Entry 6SQL (X-ray diffraction, 2.35 A resolution); this record covers chain A.

Chain A:
Molecule: Enoyl-[acyl-carrier-protein] reductase [NADH]
Organism: Mycobacterium tuberculosis H37Rv
Notes: EC 1.3.1.9
UniProtKB: P9WGR1 (INHA_MYCTU); numbering as in UniProt (aligned over 1-269)
Chain sequence (270 residues; numbered 0 to 269; the number before each row is that of its first residue; numbering starts at 0):
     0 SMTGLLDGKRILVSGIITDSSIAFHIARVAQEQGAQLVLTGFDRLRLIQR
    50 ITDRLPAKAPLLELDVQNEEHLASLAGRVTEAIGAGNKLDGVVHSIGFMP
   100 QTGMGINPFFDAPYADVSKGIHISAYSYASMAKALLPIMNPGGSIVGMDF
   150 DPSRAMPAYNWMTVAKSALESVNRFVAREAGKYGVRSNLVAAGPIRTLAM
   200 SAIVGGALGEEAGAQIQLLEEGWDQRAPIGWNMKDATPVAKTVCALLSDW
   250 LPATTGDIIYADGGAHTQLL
Not modelled in the structure: 0-2
Construct notes: expression tag (0)
Residues lining bound ligands:
  - NAD+ (LTK; N-[3-(aminomethyl)phenyl]-5-chloranyl-3-methyl-1-benzothiophene-2-sulfonamide): Gly96, Phe97, Met98, Met103, Phe149, Pro156, Ala157, Tyr158, Met161, Ala198, Met199, Ile202, Ile215
  - NAD (nicotinamide-adenine-dinucleotide): Gly14, Ile15, Ile16, Ser20, Ile21, Phe41, Leu63, Asp64, Val65, Ser94, Ile95, Gly96, Phe97, Ile122, Met147, Asp148, Phe149, Tyr158, Lys165, Ala191, Gly192, Pro193, Ile194, Thr196, Met199
UniProt features mapped onto this chain:
  - binding site (NAD(+)): Ser20, Ile21, Asp64, Val65, Ile95, Gly96, Lys165, Ile194
  - binding site (substrate): Tyr158
  - site: Phe149 (May act as an intermediate that passes the hydride ion from NADH to the substrate), Tyr158 (Transition state stabilizer)
  - modified residue: Thr266 (Phosphothreonine)
  - mutagenesis: Ser94 (S94A: Confers INH and ETH resistance. The mutant is 17 times more resistant to inhibition by the INH-NAD adduct ...), Asp148 (D148G: Confers pyridomycin resistance. Has no impact on the susceptibility to isoniazid and moxifloxacin. 14-fold decrease in NADH affinity, while no effect on catalytic activity), Tyr158 (Y158A: 1500-fold decrease in catalytic activity while no effect on lipid substrate affinity; Y158F: 24-fold decrease in catalytic activity while no effect on lipid substrate affinity ...), Lys165 (K165A/M: Loss of enzyme's ability to bind NADH; K165Q/R: No effect on the enzyme's catalytic ability or on its ability to bind NADH), Thr266 (T266A: No effect on catalytic activity. Loss of phosphorylation. Does not alter growth of M.tuberculosis ...)
What the authors report for this chain:
  - binding site for NAD+: Gly96, Met103, Phe149, Tyr158, Met161, Met199

Overview:
Chain A binds NAD and NAD+. From UniProt: 8 NAD+-binding residues, substrate-binding residue Tyr158 and 5
mutagenesis sites. The paper reports a binding site for NAD+ at Gly96, Met103 and Phe149 among others.
Chain A is Enoyl-[acyl-carrier-protein] reductase [NADH] (Mycobacterium tuberculosis H37Rv); the structure,
Crystal structure of M. tuberculosis InhA in complex with NAD+ and
N-(3-(aminomethyl)phenyl)-5-chloro-3-methylbenzo[b]thiophene-2-sulfonamide, was determined by X-ray
diffraction, deposited together with 6SQ5, 6SQ7, 6SQ9 and 6SQB.
